Entry 1R5V (X-ray diffraction, 2.50 A resolution); this record covers chains C and D of the 6 polymer chains in the assembly.

# Chain C
Name: H-2 class II histocompatibility antigen, E-K alpha chain
Source organism: Mus musculus
UniProt: P04224 (HA22_MOUSE); residues 3-182 here correspond to UniProt positions 28-207 (UniProt number = residue number + 25)
Amino-acid sequence (180 residues; row label = number of the first residue in the row):
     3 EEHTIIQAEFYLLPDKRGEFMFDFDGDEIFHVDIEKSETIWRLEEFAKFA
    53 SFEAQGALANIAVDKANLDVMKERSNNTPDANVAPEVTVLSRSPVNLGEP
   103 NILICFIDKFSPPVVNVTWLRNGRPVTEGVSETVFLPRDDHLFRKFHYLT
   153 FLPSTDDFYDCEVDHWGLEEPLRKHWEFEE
Disulfide bonds: Cys107-Cys163
Swiss-Prot annotation at these positions:
  - region: Glu179 to Glu182 (Connecting peptide)
  - glycosylation: Asn118 (N-linked (GlcNAc...) asparagine)

# Chain D
Name: MHC H2-IE-beta
Source organism: Mus musculus
UniProt: P18468 (HB2I_MOUSE); aligned to UniProt positions 32-215 over residues 32-215
Amino-acid sequence (185 residues; numbered 31 to 215; the number before each row is that of its first residue):
    31 APWFLEYSKSECHFYNGTQRVRLLVRYFYNLEENLRFDSDVGEFRAVTEL
    81 GRPDAENWNSQPEFLEQKRAEVDTVCRHNYEIFDNFLVPRRVEPTVTVYP
   131 TKTQPLEHHNLLVCSVSDFYPGNIEVRWFRNGKEEKTGIVSTGLVRNGDW
   181 TFQTLVMLETVPQSGEVYTCQVEHPSLTDPVTVEW
Disulfide bonds: Cys42-Cys106, Cys144-Cys200
Differences from the reference sequence: cloning artifact (31); engineered mutation Ser38 (Cys11 in P18468)
Swiss-Prot annotation at these positions:
  - glycosylation: Asn46 (N-linked (GlcNAc...) asparagine)

# Chain C / chain D interface
Pairs across the interface (99):
  Glu3(C) - Phe44(D)
  Glu3(C) - Tyr45(D)
  Glu3(C) - Asn46(D)  hydrogen bond (backbone-backbone)
  Glu3(C) - Gly47(D)  hydrogen bond (backbone-backbone)
  Glu4(C) - Phe44(D)
  Glu4(C) - Tyr45(D)
  His5(C) - His43(D)
  His5(C) - Phe44(D)  hydrogen bond (backbone-backbone)
  His5(C) - Tyr110(D)
  His5(C) - Val118(D)
  Thr6(C) - Cys42(D)
  Ile7(C) - Ser40(D)
  Ile7(C) - Glu41(D)
  Ile7(C) - Cys42(D)  hydrogen bond (backbone-backbone)
  Ile7(C) - Phe44(D)  hydrophobic
  Ile7(C) - Phe113(D)  hydrophobic
  Ile8(C) - Ser40(D)
  Gln9(C) - Ser38(D)
  Gln9(C) - Lys39(D)
  Gln9(C) - Ser40(D)  hydrogen bond (backbone-backbone)
  Ala10(C) - Ser38(D)
  Glu11(C) - Tyr37(D)
  Glu11(C) - Ser38(D)  hydrogen bond (backbone-backbone)
  Phe12(C) - Leu35(D)  hydrophobic
  Phe12(C) - Glu36(D)
  Phe12(C) - Tyr37(D)  hydrophobic
  Tyr13(C) - Phe34(D)
  Tyr13(C) - Leu35(D)
  Tyr13(C) - Glu36(D)  hydrogen bond (backbone-backbone)
  Leu14(C) - Phe34(D)
  Leu15(C) - Trp33(D)
  Leu15(C) - Phe34(D)  hydrogen bond (backbone-backbone)
  Pro16(C) - Pro32(D)
  Phe24(C) - Asn109(D)
  Phe26(C) - Leu117(D)  hydrophobic
  Phe26(C) - Tyr150(D)
  Phe26(C) - Trp180(D)  hydrophobic
  Asp27(C) - Arg176(D)  hydrogen bond (backbone-side chain)
  Gly28(C) - Arg176(D)  hydrogen bond (backbone-side chain)
  Asp29(C) - Tyr150(D)
  Asp29(C) - Arg176(D)  salt bridge
  Asp29(C) - Trp180(D)
  Glu30(C) - Trp180(D)  hydrogen bond (backbone-side chain)
  Ile31(C) - Phe113(D)  hydrophobic
  Ile31(C) - Leu117(D)  hydrophobic
  Arg44(C) - Gly178(D)  hydrogen bond (side chain-backbone)
  Arg44(C) - Asp179(D)
  Leu45(C) - Arg120(D)
  Leu45(C) - Trp180(D)  hydrophobic
  Glu47(C) - Arg120(D)  salt bridge
  Phe48(C) - Phe116(D)  hydrophobic
  Phe48(C) - Leu117(D)  hydrophobic
  Phe48(C) - Trp180(D)
  Phe51(C) - Phe116(D)  hydrophobic
  Ala52(C) - Ile112(D)  hydrophobic
  Asp66(C) - Glu36(D)
  Leu70(C) - Phe34(D)
  Leu70(C) - Leu35(D)
  Leu70(C) - Glu36(D)
  Leu70(C) - Tyr59(D)  hydrophobic
  Met73(C) - Glu36(D)
  Met73(C) - Tyr59(D)  hydrophobic
  Met73(C) - Asn64(D)
  Met73(C) - Leu80(D)  hydrophobic
  Lys74(C) - Phe34(D)
  Lys74(C) - Tyr59(D)
  Arg76(C) - Leu80(D)  hydrogen bond (side chain-backbone)
  Arg76(C) - Pro83(D)
  Arg76(C) - Asp84(D)  salt bridge
  Ser77(C) - Tyr59(D)
  Ser77(C) - Leu80(D)
  Ala83(C) - Trp33(D)  hydrogen bond (backbone-side chain)
  Leu92(C) - Val175(D)  hydrophobic
  Ser93(C) - Gln183(D)  hydrogen bond (backbone-side chain)
  Arg94(C) - Asp148(D)  salt bridge
  Arg94(C) - Asp179(D)  salt bridge
  Arg94(C) - Thr181(D)
  Arg94(C) - Gln183(D)  hydrogen bond (backbone-side chain)
  Pro96(C) - Ser145(D)
  Pro96(C) - Ser147(D)
  Ile106(C) - Asn177(D)
  Ser113(C) - Trp33(D)
  Ser113(C) - Leu61(D)
  Pro114(C) - Trp33(D)  hydrophobic
  Pro139(C) - Tyr37(D)
  Arg140(C) - Lys39(D)  hydrogen bond (backbone-side chain)
  Asp141(C) - Lys39(D)
  Asp141(C) - Arg56(D)  hydrogen bond (backbone-side chain)
  Asp142(C) - Lys39(D)  hydrogen bond (backbone-side chain)
  His143(C) - Phe58(D)
  His143(C) - Leu61(D)  hydrogen bond (side chain-backbone)
  Phe145(C) - Tyr37(D)  hydrophobic
  Phe148(C) - Arg176(D)
  Phe148(C) - Asn177(D)
  Phe148(C) - Gly178(D)
  Tyr150(C) - Asn177(D)  hydrogen bond (side chain-backbone)
  Tyr150(C) - Gly178(D)
  Tyr150(C) - Asp179(D)
  Trp168(C) - Trp33(D)  hydrophobic
Other interface residues (no listed pair), chain C (58 interface residues in all): Asn69, Asp82, Asn84, Val85, Ser95, Pro115, Leu144, Arg146
Other interface residues (no listed pair), chain D (47 interface residues in all): Ala31, Gly81, Asn115

# In short
58 residues of chain C and 47 residues of chain D are in contact, with 21 hydrogen bonds and 5 salt bridges.
Among the polar pairs are Asp29(C)-Arg176(D), Glu47(C)-Arg120(D) and Arg76(C)-Asp84(D).
Here chain C is H-2 class II histocompatibility antigen, E-K alpha chain and chain D is MHC H2-IE-beta, both
from Mus musculus. Entry 1R5V (Evidence that structural rearrangements and/or flexibility during TCR binding
can contribute to T-cell activation) was determined by X-ray diffraction, deposited together with 1R5W.
